Entry 6AGB (electron microscopy, 3.48 A resolution); this record covers chains A and E of the 11 polymer chains in the assembly.

# Chain A
Molecule: Ribonuclease P RNA
From: Saccharomyces cerevisiae (strain ATCC 204508 / S288c)
Sequence (369 nucleotides; row label = number of the first residue in the row):
     1 GUGGAACAGUGGUAAUUCCUACGAUUAAGAAACCUGUUUACAGAAGGAUC
    51 CCCACCUAUGGGCGGGUUAUCAGAUAUUAUCAGGUGGGAAAUUCGGUGGA
   101 ACACAGUGGAGCCUUGUCCUCCGGGUUAAUGUCGCUUUUGGCAUUGGCCC
   151 CUGCUCCUGAGAGAAGAAAUAUACUGGGGAACCAGUCUUUACCGACCGUU
   201 GUUAUCAGAAAUUCACGGAGUUCGGCCUAGGUCGGACUCCGAUGGGAACG
   251 GCAACGGUUGUUCCGUUUGACUUGUCGCCCGCUACGGCGUGAGCGUCAAG
   301 GUCUGUUGAGUGCAAUCGUAGGACGUCAUUAGUGGCGAACCCGAUACCGA
   351 UUACUGCUGCUGUUCCAGC

# Chain E
Name: Ribonuclease P/MRP protein subunit POP5
From: Saccharomyces cerevisiae (strain ATCC 204508 / S288c)
Notes: EC 3.1.26.5
UniProtKB: P28005 (POP5_YEAST); residue numbers follow UniProt; this construct covers 1-173
Amino-acid sequence (173 residues; row label = number of the first residue in the row):
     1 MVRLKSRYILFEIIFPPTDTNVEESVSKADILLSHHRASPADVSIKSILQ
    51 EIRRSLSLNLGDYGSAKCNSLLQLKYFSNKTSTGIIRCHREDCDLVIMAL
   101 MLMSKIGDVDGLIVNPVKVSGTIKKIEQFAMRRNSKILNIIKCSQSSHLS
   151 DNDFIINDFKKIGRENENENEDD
Disordered / not traced: 1, 148-173

# Chain A / chain E interface
Pairs across the interface (41; chain A residue first):
  A24(A) with Val117(E), base contact
  A27(A) with Lys28(E), salt bridge to the phosphate; Lys136(E), phosphate contact; Ile140(E), sugar contact
  A28(A) with Lys136(E), salt bridge to the phosphate
  G29(A) with Arg132(E), hydrogen bond to the sugar
  A30(A) with Lys118(E), sugar contact; Phe129(E), phosphate contact
  A32(A) with Arg7(E), hydrogen bond to the sugar; Val119(E), sugar contact; Ser120(E), hydrogen bond to the phosphate; Gly121(E), sugar contact
  C33(A) with Lys118(E), salt bridge to the phosphate; Ser120(E), hydrogen bond to the phosphate; Lys125(E), phosphate contact
  C34(A) with Lys125(E), salt bridge to the phosphate
  G86(A) with Arg3(E), base contact; Lys5(E), hydrogen bond to the base
  U304(A) with Lys124(E), base contact; Gln128(E), base contact
  G312(A) with Thr122(E), hydrogen bond to the phosphate; Lys124(E), phosphate contact; Lys125(E), phosphate contact
  C313(A) with Tyr8(E), hydrogen bond to the sugar; Lys75(E), base contact; Ile123(E), sugar contact
  A314(A) with Ser6(E), phosphate contact; Tyr8(E), phosphate contact; Gly121(E), phosphate contact; Thr122(E), sugar contact; Ile123(E), phosphate contact
  A315(A) with Arg3(E), salt bridge to the phosphate; Gly121(E), sugar contact
  U316(A) with Lys5(E), salt bridge to the phosphate; Arg7(E), salt bridge to the phosphate
  C317(A) with Lys5(E), salt bridge to the phosphate
  C342(A) with Val2(E), base contact; Arg3(E), sugar contact; Lys5(E), base contact
  G343(A) with Arg3(E), salt bridge to the phosphate
  A344(A) with Arg3(E), base contact
Other interface residues (no listed pair), chain A (20 interface residues in all): U311
Other interface residues (no listed pair), chain E (26 interface residues in all): Leu4, Arg90, Arg133, Ile137

# In short
20 residues of chain A face 26 of chain E across their interface; the contacts include 7 hydrogen bonds and 9
salt bridges. Polar pairs include G86(A)-Lys5(E), G29(A)-Arg132(E) and A32(A)-Arg7(E).
Here chain A is Ribonuclease P RNA and chain E is Ribonuclease P/MRP protein subunit POP5, both from
Saccharomyces cerevisiae (strain ATCC 204508 / S288c). Entry 6AGB (Cryo-EM structure of yeast Ribonuclease P)
was determined by electron microscopy together with 6AH3 from the same study.
